6RWE - chains A and I of the 20 polymer chains in the assembly; structure by electron microscopy, 3.00 A resolution.

== Chain A ==
Protein: DNA-directed RNA polymerase I subunit RPA190
Organism: Saccharomyces cerevisiae
Notes: EC 2.7.7.6
UniProt: P10964 (RPA1_YEAST); residue numbers follow UniProt; this construct covers 1-1664
Chain sequence (1664 residues; row label = number of the first residue in the row):
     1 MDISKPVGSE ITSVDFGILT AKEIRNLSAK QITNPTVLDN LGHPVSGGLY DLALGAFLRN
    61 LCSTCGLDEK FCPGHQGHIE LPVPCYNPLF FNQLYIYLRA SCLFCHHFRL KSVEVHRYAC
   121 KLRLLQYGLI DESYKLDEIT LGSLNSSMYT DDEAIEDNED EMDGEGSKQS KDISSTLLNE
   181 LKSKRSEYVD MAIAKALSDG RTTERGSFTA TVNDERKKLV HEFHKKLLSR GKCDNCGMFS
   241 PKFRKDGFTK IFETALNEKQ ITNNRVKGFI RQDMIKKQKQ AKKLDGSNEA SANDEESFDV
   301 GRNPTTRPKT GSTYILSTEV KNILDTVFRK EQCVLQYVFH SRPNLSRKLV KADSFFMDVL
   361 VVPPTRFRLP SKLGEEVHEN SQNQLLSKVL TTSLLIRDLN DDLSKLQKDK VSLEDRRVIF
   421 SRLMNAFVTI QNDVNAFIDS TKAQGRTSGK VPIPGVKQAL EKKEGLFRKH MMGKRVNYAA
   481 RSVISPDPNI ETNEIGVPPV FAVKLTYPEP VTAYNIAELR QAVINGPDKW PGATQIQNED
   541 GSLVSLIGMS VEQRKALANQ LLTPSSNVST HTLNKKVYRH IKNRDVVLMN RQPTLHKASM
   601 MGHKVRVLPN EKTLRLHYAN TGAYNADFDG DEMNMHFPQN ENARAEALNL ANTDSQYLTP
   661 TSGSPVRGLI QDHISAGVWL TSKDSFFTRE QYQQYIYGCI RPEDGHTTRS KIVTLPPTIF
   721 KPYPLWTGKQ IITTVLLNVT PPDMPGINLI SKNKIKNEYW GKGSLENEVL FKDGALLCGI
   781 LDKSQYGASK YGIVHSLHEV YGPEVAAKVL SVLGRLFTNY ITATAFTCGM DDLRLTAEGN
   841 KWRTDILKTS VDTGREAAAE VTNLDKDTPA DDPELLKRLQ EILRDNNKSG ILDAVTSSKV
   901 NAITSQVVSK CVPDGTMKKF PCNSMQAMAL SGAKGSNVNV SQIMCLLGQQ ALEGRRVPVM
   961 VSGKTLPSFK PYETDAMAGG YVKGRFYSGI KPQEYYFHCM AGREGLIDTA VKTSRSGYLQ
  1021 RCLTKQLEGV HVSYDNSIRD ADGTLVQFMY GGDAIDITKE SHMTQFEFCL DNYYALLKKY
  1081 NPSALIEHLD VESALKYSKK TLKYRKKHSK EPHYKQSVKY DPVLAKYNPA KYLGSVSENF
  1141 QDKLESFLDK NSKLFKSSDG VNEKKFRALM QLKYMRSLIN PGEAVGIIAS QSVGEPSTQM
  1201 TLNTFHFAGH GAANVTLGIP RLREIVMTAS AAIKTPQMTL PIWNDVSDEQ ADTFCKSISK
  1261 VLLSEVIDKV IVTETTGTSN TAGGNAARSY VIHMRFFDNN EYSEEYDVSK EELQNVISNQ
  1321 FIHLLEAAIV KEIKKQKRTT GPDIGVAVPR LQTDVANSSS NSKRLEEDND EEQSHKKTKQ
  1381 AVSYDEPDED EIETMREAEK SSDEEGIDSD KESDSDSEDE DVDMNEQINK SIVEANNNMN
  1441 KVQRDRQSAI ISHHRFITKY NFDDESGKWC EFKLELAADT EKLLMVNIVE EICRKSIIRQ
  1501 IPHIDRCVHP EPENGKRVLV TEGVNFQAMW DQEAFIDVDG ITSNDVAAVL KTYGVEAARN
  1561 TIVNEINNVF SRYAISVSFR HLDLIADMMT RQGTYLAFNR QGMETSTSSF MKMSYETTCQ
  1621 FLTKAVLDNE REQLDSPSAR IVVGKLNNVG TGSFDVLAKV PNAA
Not modelled in the structure: 1-2, 23, 142-171, 271-308, 407-416, 1154-1159, 1206-1213, 1277-1286, 1339-1432, 1664
Ion coordination: Zn2+ site 1: Cys62, Cys65; Zn2+ site 2: Cys102, Cys105, Cys233, Cys236
Swiss-Prot annotation at these positions:
  - region: Pro992 to Glu1004 (Bridging helix)
  - binding site (Zn(2+)): Cys62, Cys65, Cys72, His75, Cys102, Cys105, Cys233, Cys236
  - binding site (Mg(2+)): Asp627, Asp629, Asp631
  - modified residue (Phosphoserine): Ser889, Ser1636

== Chain I ==
Protein: DNA-directed RNA polymerase I subunit RPA12
Organism: Saccharomyces cerevisiae
UniProt: P32529 (RPA12_YEAST); residues 1-125 here = UniProt positions 1-125
Chain sequence (125 residues; row label = number of the first residue in the row):
     1 MSVVGSLIFC LDCGDLLENP NAVLGSNVEC SQCKAIYPKS QFSNLKVVTT TADDAFPSSL
    61 RAKKSVVKTS LKKNELKDGA TIKEKCPQCG NEEMNYHTLQ LRSADEGATV FYTCTSCGYK
   121 FRTNN
Not modelled in the structure: 1
Ion coordination: Zn2+ site 1: Cys10, Cys13, Cys30; Zn2+ site 2: Cys86, Cys89, Cys114, Cys117
Swiss-Prot annotation at these positions:
  - zinc finger: Cys10 to Cys33 (C4-type), Ile82 to Arg122 (TFIIS-type)
  - binding site (Zn(2+)): Cys10, Cys13, Cys30, Cys33, Cys86, Cys89, Cys114, Cys117
  - mutagenesis: Cys10 (C10S: Severe growth defect), Cys13 (C13S: No effect), Cys30 (C30S: Limited growth defect), Cys33 (C33S: No effect)

== How chain A and chain I interact ==
Residue-residue contacts - 110 pairs, chain A then chain I:
  Asp627(A) - Asp105(I)
  Asp629(A) - Asp105(I)
  Lys756(A) - Glu92(I)  salt bridge
  Glu860(A) - Lys68(I)  salt bridge
  Val861(A) - Val67(I)
  Val861(A) - Lys68(I)  hydrogen bond (backbone-backbone)
  Thr862(A) - Val66(I)
  Thr862(A) - Val67(I)
  Asn863(A) - Val67(I)
  Asn863(A) - Lys68(I)
  Arg878(A) - Val66(I)  hydrogen bond (side chain-backbone)
  Arg878(A) - Val67(I)
  Glu881(A) - Ser65(I)  hydrogen bond
  Asn887(A) - Thr69(I)
  Lys888(A) - Val67(I)
  Ile891(A) - Thr69(I)
  Ile891(A) - Leu71(I)  hydrophobic
  Ala894(A) - Leu76(I)
  Val895(A) - Leu71(I)  hydrophobic
  Val895(A) - Leu76(I)
  Ser898(A) - Leu76(I)
  Ser898(A) - Lys77(I)
  Ser898(A) - Gly79(I)
  Asn901(A) - Gly79(I)
  Asn901(A) - Ala80(I)
  Ala902(A) - Gly79(I)
  Thr904(A) - Tyr96(I)
  Ser905(A) - Gly79(I)  hydrogen bond (side chain-backbone)
  Ser905(A) - Thr81(I)
  Ser909(A) - Lys83(I)  hydrogen bond (backbone-side chain)
  Pro913(A) - Lys83(I)
  Gly935(A) - Asn125(I)
  Ser936(A) - Val110(I)
  Ser936(A) - Tyr112(I)
  Asn937(A) - Ile82(I)
  Asn937(A) - Glu84(I)  hydrogen bond
  Val938(A) - Tyr96(I)  hydrophobic
  Val938(A) - Thr98(I)
  Val938(A) - Val110(I)  hydrophobic
  Val938(A) - Tyr112(I)
  Gly1005(A) - Gln100(I)
  Gly1005(A) - Arg102(I)
  Leu1006(A) - Ser103(I)
  Leu1006(A) - Ala104(I)
  Thr1009(A) - Leu101(I)  hydrogen bond (side chain-backbone)
  Thr1009(A) - Arg102(I)  hydrogen bond (side chain-backbone)
  Thr1009(A) - Ser103(I)
  Lys1012(A) - Leu101(I)
  Lys1012(A) - Arg102(I)
  Thr1198(A) - Arg102(I)  hydrogen bond (backbone-side chain)
  Gln1199(A) - Leu101(I)
  Gln1199(A) - Arg122(I)
  Leu1202(A) - Leu99(I)  hydrophobic
  Leu1202(A) - Phe111(I)  hydrophobic
  Phe1205(A) - His97(I)
  Ser1264(A) - Phe56(I)
  Glu1265(A) - Ser58(I)
  Ile1267(A) - Phe56(I)  hydrophobic
  Ile1267(A) - Arg61(I)  hydrogen bond (backbone-side chain)
  Asp1268(A) - Arg61(I)  hydrogen bond (backbone-side chain)
  Lys1269(A) - Thr50(I)
  Val1270(A) - Thr49(I)
  Val1270(A) - Thr50(I)
  Val1270(A) - Thr51(I)  hydrogen bond (backbone-backbone)
  Ile1271(A) - Val48(I)  hydrophobic
  Ile1271(A) - Thr50(I)
  Val1272(A) - Val47(I)
  Val1272(A) - Val48(I)
  Val1272(A) - Thr49(I)  hydrogen bond (backbone-side chain)
  Thr1273(A) - Val47(I)
  Thr1273(A) - Val48(I)
  Glu1274(A) - Leu45(I)
  Glu1274(A) - Lys46(I)
  Glu1274(A) - Val47(I)  hydrogen bond (backbone-backbone)
  Thr1275(A) - Asn44(I)  hydrogen bond
  Thr1275(A) - Leu45(I)
  Thr1276(A) - Asn21(I)  hydrogen bond
  Thr1276(A) - Ser43(I)
  Thr1276(A) - Asn44(I)
  Thr1276(A) - Leu45(I)
  Phe1297(A) - Leu60(I)  hydrophobic
  Phe1297(A) - Lys64(I)
  Glu1301(A) - Leu60(I)
  Glu1301(A) - Lys64(I)  salt bridge
  Tyr1302(A) - Leu60(I)  hydrophobic
  Glu1305(A) - Leu60(I)
  Glu1305(A) - Lys63(I)
  Tyr1306(A) - Ser58(I)
  Tyr1306(A) - Ser59(I)  hydrogen bond
  Tyr1306(A) - Leu60(I)
  Ala1478(A) - Asn21(I)
  Lys1482(A) - Val47(I)
  Val1486(A) - Thr49(I)
  Val1486(A) - Thr51(I)
  Glu1490(A) - Thr51(I)  hydrogen bond
  Glu1490(A) - Ala52(I)  hydrogen bond (side chain-backbone)
  Glu1490(A) - Ala55(I)
  Cys1493(A) - Phe56(I)  hydrophobic
  Arg1494(A) - Ala55(I)  hydrogen bond (side chain-backbone)
  His1509(A) - Lys73(I)  hydrogen bond
  Pro1510(A) - Lys73(I)  hydrogen bond (backbone-side chain)
  Glu1511(A) - Lys73(I)
  Glu1511(A) - Asn74(I)
  Ser1571(A) - Lys120(I)
  Arg1572(A) - Lys120(I)
  Tyr1573(A) - Phe111(I)
  Tyr1573(A) - Arg122(I)
  Ala1574(A) - Lys120(I)
  Ala1574(A) - Phe121(I)
  Ala1574(A) - Arg122(I)
Also at the interface, not in a pair above, chain A (67 interface residues in all): Val908, Asp1008, Asp1479, Thr1480
Also at the interface, not in a pair above, chain I (56 interface residues in all): Asn19, Ser70, Asp78

== Overview ==
Chain A and chain I form an interface of 67 and 56 residues respectively, with 22 hydrogen bonds and 3 salt
bridges. Among the polar pairs are Lys756(A)-Glu92(I), Glu860(A)-Lys68(I) and Glu1301(A)-Lys64(I).
Chain A is DNA-directed RNA polymerase I subunit RPA190 and chain I is DNA-directed RNA polymerase I subunit
RPA12, both from Saccharomyces cerevisiae; the structure, RNA Polymerase I Open Complex conformation 2, was
determined by electron microscopy together with 6RQH, 6RQL, 6RQT, 6RRD, 6RUI and 6RUO from the same study.
